8OLE - chains X and Z of the 3 polymer chains in the assembly; structure by electron microscopy, 4.40 A resolution (low resolution: residue-level contacts below are approximate; hydrogen-bond / salt-bridge calls are withheld).

# Chain X (and Z)
Name: Outer capsid protein VP4
Notes: chain Z of this document is another copy of the same molecule, construct and numbering; everything in this record applies to it too
UniProtKB: A0A060IEP4 (A0A060IEP4_9VIRU); residues 1-776 here = UniProt positions 1-776
Sequence (776 residues; each row starts with the number of its first residue):
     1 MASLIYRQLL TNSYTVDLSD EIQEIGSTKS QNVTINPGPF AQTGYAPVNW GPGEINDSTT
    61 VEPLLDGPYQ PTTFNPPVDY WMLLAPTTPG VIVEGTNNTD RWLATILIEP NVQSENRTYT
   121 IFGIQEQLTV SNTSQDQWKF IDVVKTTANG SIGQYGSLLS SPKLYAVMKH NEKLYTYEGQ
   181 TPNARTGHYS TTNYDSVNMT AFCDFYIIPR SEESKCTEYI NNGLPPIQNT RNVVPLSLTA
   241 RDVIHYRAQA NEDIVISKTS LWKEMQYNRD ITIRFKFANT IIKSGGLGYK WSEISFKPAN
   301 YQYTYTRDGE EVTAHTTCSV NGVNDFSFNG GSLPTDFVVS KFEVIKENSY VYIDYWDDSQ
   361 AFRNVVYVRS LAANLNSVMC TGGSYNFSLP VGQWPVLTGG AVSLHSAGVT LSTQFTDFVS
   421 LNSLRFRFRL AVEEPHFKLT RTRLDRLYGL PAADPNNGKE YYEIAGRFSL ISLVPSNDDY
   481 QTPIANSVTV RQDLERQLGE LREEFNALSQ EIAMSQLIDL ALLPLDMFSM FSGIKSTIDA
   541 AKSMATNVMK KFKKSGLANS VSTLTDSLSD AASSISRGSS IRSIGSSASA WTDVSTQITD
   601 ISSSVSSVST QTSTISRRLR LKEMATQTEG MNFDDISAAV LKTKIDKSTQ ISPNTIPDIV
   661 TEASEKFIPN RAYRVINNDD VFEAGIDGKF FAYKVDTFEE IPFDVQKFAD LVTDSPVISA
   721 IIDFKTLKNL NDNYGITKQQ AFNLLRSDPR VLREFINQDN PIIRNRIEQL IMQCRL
From the paper describing this entry:
  - conformationally variable residues (order/disorder transition): K29 to T73, H245 to D253
  - post-translational modification sites: R231, R241, R247 (citing earlier work)
  - post-translational modification sites: K258 (proposed by the authors, not directly observed)

# Interface between chain X and chain Z
Residue-residue contacts (55; chain X residue first):
  Q8(X) with T11(Z)
  N12(X) with Y14(Z)
  Y14(X) with Y14(Z)
  T15(X) with Y14(Z)
  I22(X) with L18(Z); E21(Z); I22(Z)
  R369(X) with L333(Z)
  E511(X) with S573(Z); I575(Z)
  I512(X) with A572(Z); I575(Z)
  A513(X) with A571(Z); A572(Z); S573(Z); I575(Z)
  Q516(X) with A571(Z); A572(Z); S579(Z); A588(Z)
  L517(X) with A572(Z)
  D519(X) with L568(Z); S589(Z); A590(Z)
  L520(X) with L568(Z); S569(Z)
  L523(X) with L564(Z); L568(Z); W591(Z)
  P524(X) with T626(Z)
  D526(X) with T11(Z)
  M527(X) with Y14(Z)
  F528(X) with L10(Z); M549(Z); K550(Z); A558(Z); V561(Z)
  S529(X) with T565(Z)
  S532(X) with S562(Z)
  G533(X) with D566(Z)
  K542(X) with S13(Z); V16(Z); D17(Z); K550(Z)
  S543(X) with D17(Z)
  K642(X) with T565(Z); S569(Z)
  T643(X) with S569(Z); A572(Z); S573(Z)
  D646(X) with S569(Z)
  K647(X) with S573(Z)
  R750(X) with D714(Z); S715(Z)
  R753(X) with D714(Z)
Other interface residues (no listed pair), chain X (38 interface residues in all): L18, Q23, N32, S515, L522, D539, T546, M549, N757
Other interface residues (no listed pair), chain Z (37 interface residues in all): R7, N324, K346, S587, P716

# Overview
38 residues of chain X and 37 residues of chain Z are in contact. From the paper: modification sites R231(X),
R241(X) and R247(X) among others; conformational variability at K29(X) and H245(X).
Chain X and chain Z are both Outer capsid protein VP4; the structure, Cryo-EM reconstruction of VP4 assembly
from SA11 Rotavirus Non-Tripsinized Triple Layered Particle, was determined by electron microscopy together
with 8OLB, 8OLC and 8QTZ from the same study.
